PDB entry 6EEI | X-ray diffraction, 1.99 A resolution | chains A and B

[Chain A (and B)]
Protein: Tyrosine decarboxylase 1
From: Arabidopsis thaliana
Notes: EC 4.1.1.25; chain B of this document is another copy of the same molecule, construct and numbering; everything in this record applies to it too
UniProt: Q8RY79 (TYDC1_ARATH); residues 1-490 here = UniProt positions 1-490
Sequence (490 residues; row label = number of the first residue in the row):
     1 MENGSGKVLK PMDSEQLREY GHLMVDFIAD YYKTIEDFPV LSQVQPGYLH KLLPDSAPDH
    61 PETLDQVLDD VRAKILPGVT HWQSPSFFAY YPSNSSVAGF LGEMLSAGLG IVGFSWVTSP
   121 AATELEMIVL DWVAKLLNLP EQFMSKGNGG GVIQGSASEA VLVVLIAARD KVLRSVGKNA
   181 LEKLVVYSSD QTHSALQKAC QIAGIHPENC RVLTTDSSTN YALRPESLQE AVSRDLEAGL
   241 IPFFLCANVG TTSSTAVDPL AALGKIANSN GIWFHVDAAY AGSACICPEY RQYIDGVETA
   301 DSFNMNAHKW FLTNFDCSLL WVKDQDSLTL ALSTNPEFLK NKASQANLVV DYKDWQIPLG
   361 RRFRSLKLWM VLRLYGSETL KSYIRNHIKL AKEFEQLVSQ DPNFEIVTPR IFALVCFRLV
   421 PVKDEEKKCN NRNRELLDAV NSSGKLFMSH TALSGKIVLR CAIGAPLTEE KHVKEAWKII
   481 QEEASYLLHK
Not modelled in the structure: 1-7, 337-347, 423-427, 490 (chain B: 1-7, 340-347, 426-428, 490)
Modified residues: Lys309 ((2S)-2-amino-6-[[3-hydroxy-2-methyl-5-(phosphonooxymethyl)pyridin-4-yl]methylideneamino]hexanoic acid; LLP)
Residues lining bound ligands:
  - phenylalanine (PHE), molecule 1: Trp82, Tyr90, Tyr91, Pro92, Ser93, His193, Thr252, Lys309
  - phenylalanine (PHE), molecule 2: Val112, Phe114, Leu359

[Chain A / chain B interface]
Contacting residue pairs (287; chain A residue first):
  Leu9(A) with Val97(B), hydrophobic; Tyr375(B)
  Lys10(A) with Val97(B); Tyr375(B), hydrogen bond (backbone-side chain)
  Pro11(A) with Ser96(B); Val97(B), hydrogen bond (backbone-backbone); Leu312(B), hydrophobic; Tyr375(B), hydrogen bond (backbone-side chain); Pro466(B), hydrophobic
  Met12(A) with Tyr32(B), hydrophobic; Ser95(B); Ser96(B); Val97(B); Pro466(B), hydrophobic; Leu467(B), hydrophobic
  Asp13(A) with Val97(B)
  Ser14(A) with Ala29(B); Lys33(B)
  Glu15(A) with Lys33(B)
  Leu17(A) with Phe100(B), hydrophobic
  Arg18(A) with Val25(B); Asp26(B), salt bridge; Ala29(B); Asp30(B), salt bridge
  Tyr20(A) with Leu101(B)
  Gly21(A) with Val25(B); Leu101(B); Met104(B)
  His22(A) with His22(B), hydrogen bond; Val25(B); Asp26(B), salt bridge
  Met24(A) with Leu101(B); Met104(B), hydrophobic; Leu105(B), hydrophobic; Met370(B), hydrophobic
  Val25(A) with Arg18(B); Gly21(B); His22(B); Val25(B), hydrophobic; Met104(B), hydrophobic
  Asp26(A) with Arg18(B), salt bridge; His22(B), salt bridge
  Ile28(A) with Met104(B); Leu105(B); Gly108(B)
  Ala29(A) with Ser14(B); Arg18(B)
  Asp30(A) with Arg18(B), salt bridge
  Tyr31(A) with Leu109(B)
  Tyr32(A) with Met12(B), hydrophobic; Ser14(B); Gly108(B), hydrogen bond (side chain-backbone)
  Lys33(A) with Ser14(B); Glu15(B)
  Ser42(A) with Pro120(B)
  Val44(A) with Trp116(B); Pro120(B), hydrophobic
  Gln45(A) with Trp116(B)
  Pro46(A) with Trp116(B), hydrophobic; Glu124(B)
  Gly47(A) with Glu124(B), hydrogen bond (backbone-side chain)
  Tyr48(A) with Ala121(B); Glu124(B), hydrogen bond (backbone-side chain)
  Leu49(A) with Glu124(B), hydrogen bond (backbone-side chain); Leu125(B); Ile128(B), hydrophobic
  His50(A) with Glu124(B), salt bridge; Ile128(B)
  Leu53(A) with Leu125(B), hydrophobic; Ile128(B), hydrophobic
  Pro54(A) with Trp132(B), hydrogen bond (backbone-side chain)
  Asp55(A) with Trp132(B); Lys135(B), salt bridge
  Ser56(A) with Trp132(B); Lys135(B), hydrogen bond
  Ala57(A) with Trp132(B)
  Pro58(A) with Leu372(B); Arg373(B); Gly376(B); Ser377(B), hydrogen bond (backbone-backbone)
  Asp59(A) with Gly376(B); Ser377(B), hydrogen bond (backbone-backbone); Glu378(B), hydrogen bond (backbone-backbone)
  Pro61(A) with Arg373(B); Leu374(B); Tyr375(B)
  Glu62(A) with Arg373(B), salt bridge; Leu374(B)
  Thr63(A) with Leu374(B)
  Leu64(A) with Leu374(B)
  Gln66(A) with Arg373(B)
  Val67(A) with Arg373(B)
  Asp70(A) with Trp369(B); Arg373(B), salt bridge
  Val71(A) with Leu105(B), hydrophobic; Trp369(B), hydrophobic
  Ile75(A) with Ala121(B); Leu125(B), hydrophobic; Phe363(B), hydrophobic; Leu366(B), hydrophobic; Trp369(B), hydrophobic
  Gly78(A) with Ser119(B); Pro120(B); Ala121(B), hydrogen bond (backbone-backbone)
  Val79(A) with Ile111(B), hydrophobic; Ser119(B)
  Thr80(A) with Ile111(B); Val117(B), hydrogen bond (side chain-backbone); Thr118(B); Ser119(B), hydrogen bond (backbone-side chain)
  Trp82(A) with Gly110(B); Ile111(B); Val112(B), hydrophobic; Thr118(B), hydrogen bond (side chain-backbone)
  Gln83(A) with Leu109(B); Gly110(B), hydrogen bond (side chain-backbone)
  Tyr90(A) with Thr118(B)
  Ser93(A) with Val112(B)
  Ser95(A) with Met12(B); Ala107(B)
  Ser96(A) with Pro11(B); Met12(B)
  Val97(A) with Leu9(B), hydrophobic; Lys10(B); Pro11(B), hydrogen bond (backbone-backbone); Met12(B); Asp13(B); Leu17(B), hydrophobic
  Phe100(A) with Leu17(B), hydrophobic; Met104(B); Gly108(B)
  Leu101(A) with Tyr20(B); Gly21(B); Met24(B)
  Glu103(A) with Glu103(B); Ala107(B); Arg362(B), salt bridge
  Met104(A) with Gly21(B); Met24(B), hydrophobic; Val25(B), hydrophobic; Ile28(B); Phe100(B); Met104(B), hydrophobic
  Leu105(A) with Phe27(B), hydrophobic; Ile28(B), hydrophobic
  Ala107(A) with Ser95(B); Phe100(B), hydrophobic; Glu103(B); Asn314(B), hydrogen bond (backbone-side chain)
  Gly108(A) with Ile28(B); Tyr32(B), hydrogen bond (backbone-side chain); Phe100(B)
  Leu109(A) with Tyr31(B), hydrophobic; Gln83(B)
  Gly110(A) with Trp82(B); Gln83(B), hydrogen bond (backbone-side chain); Ser93(B)
  Ile111(A) with Thr80(B); Trp82(B)
  Val112(A) with Trp82(B), hydrophobic
  Phe114(A) with Trp82(B), hydrophobic
  Trp116(A) with Val44(B); Gln45(B); Pro46(B), hydrophobic
  Val117(A) with Leu41(B), hydrophobic; Thr80(B), hydrogen bond (backbone-side chain)
  Thr118(A) with Thr80(B); Trp82(B); Tyr90(B)
  Ser119(A) with Gly78(B); Val79(B); Thr80(B), hydrogen bond (side chain-backbone)
  Pro120(A) with Ser42(B); Val44(B), hydrophobic; Gly78(B)
  Ala121(A) with Tyr48(B); Ile75(B); Gly78(B), hydrogen bond (backbone-backbone)
  Glu124(A) with Pro46(B); Gly47(B), hydrogen bond (side chain-backbone); Tyr48(B), hydrogen bond (side chain-backbone); Leu49(B), hydrogen bond (side chain-backbone)
  Leu125(A) with Leu49(B); Leu53(B), hydrophobic; Ile75(B), hydrophobic
  Ile128(A) with Leu49(B); His50(B); Leu53(B), hydrophobic
  Trp132(A) with Pro54(B), hydrogen bond (side chain-backbone); Asp55(B); Ser56(B); Ala57(B)
  Lys135(A) with Asp55(B), salt bridge; Ser56(B), hydrogen bond
  Ser156(A) with Pro358(B)
  Ser158(A) with Leu359(B)
  Glu159(A) with Glu159(B); Ile357(B); Pro358(B)
  Leu162(A) with Ile357(B), hydrophobic
  Ile166(A) with Ile202(B), hydrophobic
  Arg169(A) with Gln201(B), hydrogen bond (side chain-backbone); Ile202(B), hydrogen bond (side chain-backbone)
  Lys178(A) with His206(B); Pro207(B)
  Asn179(A) with Glu182(B); His206(B)
  Leu181(A) with Leu181(B), hydrophobic
  Glu182(A) with Asn179(B)
  His193(A) with Leu359(B)
  Ser194(A) with Thr334(B)
  Gln197(A) with Thr334(B), hydrogen bond (side chain-backbone)
  Lys198(A) with Leu332(B); Thr334(B); Lys353(B), hydrogen bond (side chain-backbone); Gln356(B), hydrogen bond (side chain-backbone); Ile357(B); Pro358(B)
  Gln201(A) with Arg169(B), hydrogen bond (backbone-side chain); Ala331(B), hydrogen bond (side chain-backbone); Ser333(B), hydrogen bond (side chain-backbone)
  Ile202(A) with Ile166(B); Arg169(B), hydrogen bond (backbone-side chain); Ile202(B); Ile357(B), hydrophobic
  Gly204(A) with Arg169(B)
  His206(A) with Lys178(B); Asn179(B)
  Pro207(A) with Lys178(B)
  Lys309(A) with Leu359(B); Gly360(B)
  Leu312(A) with Pro11(B), hydrophobic
  Asn314(A) with Ala107(B), hydrogen bond (side chain-backbone)
  Phe315(A) with Gly360(B); Arg361(B); Arg362(B)
  Ala331(A) with Gln201(B)
  Leu332(A) with Lys198(B)
  Ser333(A) with Gln201(B)
  Thr334(A) with Ser194(B); Gln197(B), hydrogen bond (backbone-side chain); Lys198(B)
  Lys353(A) with Lys198(B), hydrogen bond (backbone-side chain)
  Gln356(A) with Lys198(B), hydrogen bond (backbone-side chain)
  Ile357(A) with Leu162(B), hydrophobic; Lys198(B), hydrogen bond (backbone-side chain); Ile202(B), hydrophobic
  Pro358(A) with Ser156(B); Glu159(B); Lys198(B)
  Leu359(A) with Ser158(B); His193(B)
  Gly360(A) with Lys309(B); Phe315(B)
  Arg361(A) with Phe315(B)
  Arg362(A) with Glu103(B), salt bridge; Arg362(B)
  Phe363(A) with Ile75(B), hydrophobic
  Leu366(A) with Ile75(B), hydrophobic
  Trp369(A) with Asp70(B); Val71(B), hydrophobic; Ile75(B), hydrophobic
  Met370(A) with Met24(B), hydrophobic
  Leu372(A) with Pro58(B)
  Arg373(A) with Pro58(B); Pro61(B); Glu62(B), salt bridge; Gln66(B); Val67(B); Asp70(B), salt bridge
  Leu374(A) with Leu9(B), hydrophobic; Pro61(B); Glu62(B); Thr63(B); Leu64(B); Val67(B), hydrophobic
  Tyr375(A) with Leu9(B); Lys10(B), hydrogen bond (side chain-backbone); Pro11(B), hydrogen bond (side chain-backbone); Pro61(B)
  Gly376(A) with Pro58(B); Asp59(B)
  Ser377(A) with Pro58(B), hydrogen bond (backbone-backbone); Asp59(B)
  Glu378(A) with Asp59(B), hydrogen bond (backbone-backbone)
  Pro466(A) with Met12(B), hydrophobic
  Leu467(A) with Met12(B), hydrophobic
Also at the interface, not in a pair above, chain A (136 interface residues in all): Gln16, Phe27, Leu41, His60, Leu76, Ala98, Leu136, Ala203, Asp316, Tyr383
Also at the interface, not in a pair above, chain B (139 interface residues in all): Gln16, His60, Leu76, Ala98, Phe114, Met127, Leu136, Ala203, Gly204, Ile205, Asp316, Thr379, Tyr383

[In short]
136 residues of chain A face 139 of chain B across their interface; the contacts include 48 hydrogen bonds and
15 salt bridges. Polar contacts include Arg18(A)-Asp26(B), Arg18(A)-Asp30(B) and His22(A)-Asp26(B). Chain A
binds phenylalanine.
Both chains are Tyrosine decarboxylase 1 (Arabidopsis thaliana). Entry 6EEI (Crystal structure of Arabidopsis
thaliana phenylacetaldehyde synthase in complex with L-phenylalanine) was determined by X-ray diffraction
together with 6EEM, 6EEQ and 6EEW from the same study.
